PDB entry 5S5P | X-ray diffraction, 2.79 A resolution | chains C and D of the 6 polymer chains in the assembly

Chain C:
Protein: Tubulin alpha-1B chain
Organism: Bos taurus
Reference sequence: P81947 (TBA1B_BOVIN); residue numbers follow UniProt; this construct covers 1-451
Chain sequence (451 residues; row label = number of the first residue in the row):
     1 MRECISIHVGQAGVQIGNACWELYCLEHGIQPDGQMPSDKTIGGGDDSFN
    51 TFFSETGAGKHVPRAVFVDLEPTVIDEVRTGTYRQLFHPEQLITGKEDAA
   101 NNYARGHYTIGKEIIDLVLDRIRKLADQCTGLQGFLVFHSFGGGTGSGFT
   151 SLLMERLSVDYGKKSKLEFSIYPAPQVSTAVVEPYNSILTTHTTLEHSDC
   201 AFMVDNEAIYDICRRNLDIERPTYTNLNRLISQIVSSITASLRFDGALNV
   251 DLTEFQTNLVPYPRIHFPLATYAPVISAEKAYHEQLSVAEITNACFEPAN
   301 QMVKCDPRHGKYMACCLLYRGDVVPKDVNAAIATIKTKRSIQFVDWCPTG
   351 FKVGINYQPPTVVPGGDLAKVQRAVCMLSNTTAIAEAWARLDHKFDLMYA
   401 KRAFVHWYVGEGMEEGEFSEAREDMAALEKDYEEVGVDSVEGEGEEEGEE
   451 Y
Unresolved in the structure: 441-451
Ion coordination: Ca2+: Asp39, Thr41, Gly44, Glu55
Ligand contacts:
  - GTP: Val9, Gly10, Gln11, Ala12, Gln15, Ile16, Asp69, Glu71, Asp98, Ala99, Ala100, Asn101, Ser140, Gly142, Gly143, Gly144, Thr145, Gly146, Ile171, Pro173, Val177, Ser178, Thr179, Glu183, Asn206, Tyr224, Leu227, Asn228, Ile231
  - N-(2-fluorophenyl)ethanesulfonamide (VVG): Cys4, Gln133, Gly134, Phe135, Leu136, Ser165, Leu167, Asp199, Cys200, Phe202, Leu242, Leu252, Thr253, Gln256
Reported in the primary citation:
  - binding site for the ligand GTP: Asn228

Chain D:
Protein: Tubulin beta-2B chain
Organism: Bos taurus
Reference sequence: Q6B856 (TBB2B_BOVIN); the author numbering skips numbers that UniProt does not, so the offset changes along the chain: 1-42 = UniProt 1-42; 45-360 = UniProt 43-358; 369-455 = UniProt 359-445
Chain sequence (445 residues; numbered 1 to 455; 10 numbers in that range are skipped by the numbering (no residue carries them; nothing is unmodelled there); the number before each row is that of its first residue):
     1 MREIVHIQAGQCGNQIGAKFWEVISDEHGIDPTGSYHGDSDL
    45 QLERINVYYNEATGNKYVPRAILVDLEPGTMDSVRSGPFGQIFRPDNFVF
    95 GQSGAGNNWAKGHYTEGAELVDSVLDVVRKESESCDCLQGFQLTHSLGGG
   145 TGSGMGTLLISKIREEYPDRIMNTFSVMPSPKVSDTVVEPYNATLSVHQL
   195 VENTDETYCIDNEALYDICFRTLKLTTPTYGDLNHLVSATMSGVTTCLRF
   245 PGQLNADLRKLAVNMVPFPRLHFFMPGFAPLTSRGSQQYRALTVPELTQQ
   295 MFDSKNMMAACDPRHGRYLTVAAIFRGRMSMKEVDEQMLNVQNKNSSYFV
   345 EWIPNNVKTAVCDIPP
   369 RGLKMSATFIGNSTAIQELFKRISEQFTAMFRRKAFLHWYTGEGMDEMEF
   419 TEAESNMNDLVSEYQQYQDATADEQGEFEEEEGEDEA
Unresolved in the structure: 281-282, 442-455
Swiss-Prot annotation at these positions:
  - motif: Met1 to Ile4 (MREI motif)
  - binding site (GTP): Gln11, Glu71, Ser140, Gly144, Thr145, Gly146, Asn206, Asn228
  - binding site (Mg(2+)): Glu71
  - modified residue: Ser40 (Phosphoserine), Thr57 (Phosphothreonine), Lys60 (N6-acetyllysine), Ser174 (Phosphoserine), Thr287 (Phosphothreonine), Thr292 (Phosphothreonine), Arg320 (Omega-N-methylarginine), Glu448 (5-glutamyl polyglutamate)
  - cross-link (Glycyl lysine isopeptide (Lys-Gly)): Lys60 (interchain with G-Cter in ubiquitin), Lys326 (interchain with G-Cter in ubiquitin)
Ion coordination: Mg2+: Gln11 (together with GDP)
Ligand contacts: GDP (guanosine-5'-diphosphate): Gly10, Gln11, Cys12, Gln15, Ile16, Asp69, Ala99, Asn101, Ser140, Gly142, Gly143, Gly144, Thr145, Gly146, Val171, Pro173, Val177, Ser178, Glu183, Asn206, Leu209, Tyr224, Leu227, Asn228
Reported in the primary citation:
  - binding site for 2-(N-morpholino)-ethanesulfonic acid: Pro162, Met166, Asp199
  - binding site for GDP: Val177, Tyr224, Leu227

How chain C and chain D interact:
Contacting residue pairs - 53 pairs, chain C then chain D:
  Gln11(C) - Gln247(D)  hydrogen bond
  Lys96(C) - Arg2(D)
  Lys96(C) - Asp130(D)  salt bridge
  Glu97(C) - Arg2(D)  salt bridge
  Glu97(C) - Cys131(D)
  Glu97(C) - Arg164(D)  salt bridge
  Glu97(C) - Arg253(D)  salt bridge
  Asp98(C) - Asp251(D)
  Asp98(C) - Lys254(D)  salt bridge
  Ala100(C) - Arg253(D)
  Ala100(C) - Lys254(D)
  Ala100(C) - Val257(D)
  Asn101(C) - Lys254(D)
  Arg105(C) - Arg253(D)
  Pro175(C) - Asn349(D)
  Ser178(C) - Lys352(D)  hydrogen bond
  Thr179(C) - Gln247(D)
  Thr179(C) - Leu248(D)
  Thr179(C) - Asn258(D)  hydrogen bond (backbone-side chain)
  Ala180(C) - Asn258(D)
  Ala180(C) - Lys352(D)
  Val181(C) - Asn258(D)
  Val181(C) - Ile347(D)  hydrophobic
  Val181(C) - Asn349(D)
  Val181(C) - Lys352(D)
  Glu220(C) - Lys326(D)
  Arg221(C) - Met325(D)  hydrogen bond
  Arg221(C) - Asp329(D)  salt bridge
  Tyr224(C) - Gln247(D)  hydrogen bond
  Lys394(C) - Asn349(D)  hydrogen bond
  Leu397(C) - Trp346(D)
  Leu397(C) - Pro348(D)  hydrophobic
  Met398(C) - Trp346(D)
  Met398(C) - Pro348(D)
  Lys401(C) - Phe262(D)
  Lys401(C) - Trp346(D)
  Lys401(C) - Thr439(D)  hydrogen bond (side chain-backbone)
  Arg402(C) - Phe262(D)
  Ala403(C) - Pro261(D)
  Ala403(C) - Phe262(D)  hydrophobic
  Phe404(C) - Val257(D)
  Phe404(C) - Asn258(D)
  Phe404(C) - Val260(D)
  Phe404(C) - Pro261(D)  hydrogen bond (backbone-backbone)
  Phe404(C) - Thr314(D)
  Phe404(C) - Ile347(D)  hydrophobic
  His406(C) - Val260(D)  hydrogen bond (side chain-backbone)
  His406(C) - Pro261(D)
  His406(C) - Phe262(D)
  His406(C) - Pro263(D)
  Trp407(C) - Ala256(D)  hydrophobic
  Trp407(C) - Val257(D)
  Trp407(C) - Val260(D)  hydrogen bond (side chain-backbone)
Interface residues without a listed pair, chain C (27 interface residues in all): Val182, Tyr210, Glu411
Interface residues without a listed pair, chain D (31 interface residues in all): Ile165, Glu345, Asn350, Ala438, Ala440

Summary:
27 residues of chain C and 31 residues of chain D are in contact; the contacts include 10 hydrogen bonds and 6
salt bridges. Polar pairs include Lys96(C)-Asp130(D), Glu97(C)-Arg2(D) and Glu97(C)-Arg164(D). From the paper:
a binding site for 2-(N-morpholino)-ethanesulfonic acid at Pro162(D), Met166(D) and Asp199(D); a binding site
for GDP at Val177(D), Tyr224(D) and Leu227(D).
Chain C is Tubulin alpha-1B chain and chain D is Tubulin beta-2B chain, both from Bos taurus; the structure,
Tubulin-Z53825177-complex, was determined by X-ray diffraction (same publication as 5S4L, 5S4M, 5S4N, 5S4O,
5S4P, 5S4Q and 52 further entries).
